Entry 3LLA (X-ray diffraction, 2.11 A resolution); this record covers chain A.

== Chain A ==
Name: Myosin heavy chain kinase A
Source organism: Dictyostelium discoideum
Notes: EC 2.7.11.7
Reference sequence: P42527 (MHCKA_DICDI); residue numbers follow UniProt; this construct covers 552-841
Sequence (307 residues; row label = number of the first residue in the row):
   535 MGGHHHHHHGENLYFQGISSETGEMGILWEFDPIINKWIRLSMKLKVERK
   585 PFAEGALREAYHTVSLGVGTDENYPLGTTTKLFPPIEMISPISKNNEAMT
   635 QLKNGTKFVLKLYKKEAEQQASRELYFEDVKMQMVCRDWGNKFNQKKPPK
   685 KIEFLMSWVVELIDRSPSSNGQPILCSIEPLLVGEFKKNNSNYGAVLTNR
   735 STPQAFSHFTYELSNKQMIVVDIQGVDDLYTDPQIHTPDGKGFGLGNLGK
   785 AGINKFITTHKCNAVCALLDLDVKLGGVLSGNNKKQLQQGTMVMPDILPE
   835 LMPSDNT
Disordered / not traced: 535-551, 614, 650-651, 810-841
Sequence notes: expression tag (535-551)
Bound ions: Zn2+: H742, H794, C796, C800
Residues lining bound ligands: AMP-PCP (ACP; phosphomethylphosphonic acid adenylate ester): F586, A587, E588, G589, A590, L591, R592, A594, V643, K645, L689, E713, P714, L715, L716, F720, K722, Q758, T765, D766
What the authors report for this chain:
  - interface residues: I569
  - post-translational modification sites: S553, T612, T613, T614, T634, T825
  - conformationally variable residues (loop rearrangement): L591
  - binding site for AMP-PCP: A590, L591, R592, K722, Q758
  - mutagenesis - R592A, K645A, G778D, G780A, C796A, C800A: decreased catalytic activity
  - mutagenesis - C796A, C800A: decreased expression
  - mutagenesis - D766E, D766S, N781A, N781D: abolished catalytic activity
  - mutagenesis - D766A: abolished catalytic activity on ATP
  - specificity-determining residues: D663 (from molecular simulation)
  - catalytic residues: D756 (proposed by the authors, not directly observed)

== Summary ==
Chain A binds AMP-PCP. H742, H794, C796 and C800 form the Zn2+ site. The paper reports the catalytic residue
D756; R592A, K645A and G778D, among others, reduce catalytic activity; 11 substitutions were tested in all.
Chain A is Myosin heavy chain kinase A (Dictyostelium discoideum); the structure, Crystal Structure of the
Alpha-kinase Domain of Myosin Heavy Chain Kinase A Complex with AMPPCP, was determined by X-ray diffraction
together with 3LKM, 3LMH and 3LMI from the same study.
